PDB entry 5W3O | electron microscopy, 3.01 A resolution | chains E and B of the 5 polymer chains in the assembly

== Chain E ==
Protein: C5 antibody variable light domain
From: Mus musculus
Notes: antibody fragment or engineered binder
Chain sequence (107 residues; row label = number of the first residue in the row):
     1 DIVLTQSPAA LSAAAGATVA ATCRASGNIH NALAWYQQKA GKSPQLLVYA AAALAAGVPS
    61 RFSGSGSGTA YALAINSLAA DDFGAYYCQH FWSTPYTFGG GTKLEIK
Disulfides: Cys23-Cys88

== Chain B ==
Protein: viral protein 3
From: Human rhinovirus 14
Reference sequence: P03303 (POLG_HRV14); residues 1-236 here correspond to UniProt positions 332-567 (UniProt number = residue number + 331)
Chain sequence (236 residues; numbered 1 to 236; the number before each row is that of its first residue):
     1 GLPTTTLPGS GQFLTTDDRQ SPSALPNYEP TPRIHIPGKV HNLLEIIQVD TLIPMNNTHT
    61 KDEVNSYLIP LNANRQNEQV FGTNLFIGDG VFKTTLLGEI VQYYTHWSGS LRFSLMYTGP
   121 ALSSAKLILA YTPPGARGPQ DRREAMLGTH VVWDIGLQST IVMTIPWTSG VQFRYTDPDT
   181 YTSAGFLSCW YQTSLILPPE TTGQVYLLSF ISACPDFKLR LMKDTQTISQ TVALTE
Disordered / not traced: 1-2, 172-181, 228-236
Curated features (UniProtKB/Swiss-Prot):
  - region: Ala233 to Glu236 (Amphipathic alpha-helix)

== Interface between chain E and chain B ==
Residue-residue contacts - 15 pairs, chain E then chain B:
  Tyr49(E) with Thr58(B), hydrogen bond (side chain-backbone); His59(B); Thr60(B)
  Ala50(E) with His59(B)
  Ala52(E) with Lys61(B), hydrogen bond (backbone-side chain)
  Ala53(E) with Thr60(B); Lys61(B)
  Phe91(E) with Gln204(B), hydrogen bond (backbone-side chain)
  Trp92(E) with Thr202(B); Gly203(B); Gln204(B); Tyr206(B)
  Ser93(E) with Thr202(B), hydrogen bond (backbone-side chain); Gly203(B)
  Tyr96(E) with Arg75(B)
Also at the interface, not in a pair above, chain E (9 interface residues in all): Leu54

== Overview ==
Chain E and chain B each contribute 9 residues to their interface; the contacts include 4 hydrogen bonds.
Polar pairs include Tyr49(E)-Thr58(B), Ala52(E)-Lys61(B) and Phe91(E)-Gln204(B).
Here chain E is C5 antibody variable light domain (Mus musculus) and chain B is viral protein 3 (Human
rhinovirus 14). Entry 5W3O (CryoEM structure of rhinovirus B14 in complex with C5 Fab (33 degrees Celsius,
molar ratio 1:3 ...) was determined by electron microscopy together with 5W3E, 5W3L and 5W3M from the same
study.
